Entry 7TK5 (electron microscopy, 7.80 A resolution (low resolution: residue-level contacts below are approximate; hydrogen-bond / salt-bridge calls are withheld)); this record covers chains G and H of the 27 polymer chains in the assembly.

# Chain G
Name: ATP synthase subunit gamma
Organism: Saccharomyces cerevisiae
UniProtKB: P38077 (ATPG_YEAST); residues 1-278 here correspond to UniProt positions 34-311 (UniProt number = residue number + 33)
Chain sequence (278 residues; numbered 1 to 278; the number before each row is that of its first residue):
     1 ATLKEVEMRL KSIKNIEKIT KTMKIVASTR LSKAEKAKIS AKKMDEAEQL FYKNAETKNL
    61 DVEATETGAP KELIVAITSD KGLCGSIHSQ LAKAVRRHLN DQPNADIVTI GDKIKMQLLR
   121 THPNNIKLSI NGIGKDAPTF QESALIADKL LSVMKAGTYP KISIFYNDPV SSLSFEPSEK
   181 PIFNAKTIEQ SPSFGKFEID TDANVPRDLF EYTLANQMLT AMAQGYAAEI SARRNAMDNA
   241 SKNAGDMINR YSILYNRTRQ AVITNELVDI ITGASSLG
Not modelled in the structure: 60-70, 277-278

# Chain H
Name: ATP synthase subunit delta
Organism: Saccharomyces cerevisiae
UniProtKB: Q12165 (ATPD_YEAST); residues 1-138 here correspond to UniProt positions 23-160 (UniProt number = residue number + 22)
Chain sequence (138 residues; each row starts with the number of its first residue):
     1 AEAAAASSGL KLQFALPHET LYSGSEVTQV NLPAKSGRIG VLANHVPTVE QLLPGVVEVM
    61 EGSNSKKFFI SGGFATVQPD SQLCVTAIEA FPLESFSQEN IKNLLAEAKK NVSSSDAREA
   121 AEAAIQVEVL ENLQSVLK
Not modelled in the structure: 1-10, 24-25, 91, 98, 116-117, 137-138

# Interface between chain G and chain H
Pairs across the interface - 8 pairs, chain G then chain H:
  Ser40(G) - Leu16(H)
  Ser40(G) - Pro17(H)
  Ser40(G) - Glu19(H)
  Ala41(G) - Pro17(H)
  Phe197(G) - Pro47(H)
  Glu198(G) - Pro47(H)
  Glu198(G) - Thr48(H)
  Glu198(G) - Val49(H)

# In short
4 residues of chain G face 6 of chain H across their interface.
Chain G is ATP synthase subunit gamma and chain H is ATP synthase subunit delta, both from Saccharomyces
cerevisiae; the structure, Yeast ATP synthase State 1binding(d) with 10 mM ATP backbone model, was determined
by electron microscopy, deposited together with 7TJS, 7TJT, 7TJU, 7TJV, 7TJW, 7TJX and 30 further entries.
